Entry 9ITP (electron microscopy, 3.85 A resolution); this record covers chains J and T of the 16 polymer chains in the assembly.

# Chain J
Molecule: ATP synthase subunit c
Source organism: Chloroflexus aurantiacus J-10-fl
UniProtKB: A9WGS9 (ATPL_CHLAA); numbering as in UniProt (aligned over 1-76)
Chain sequence (76 residues; row label = number of the first residue in the row):
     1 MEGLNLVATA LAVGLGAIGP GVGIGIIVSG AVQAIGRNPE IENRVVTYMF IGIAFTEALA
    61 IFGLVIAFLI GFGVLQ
Unresolved in the structure: 73-76
Curated features (UniProtKB/Swiss-Prot):
  - site: Glu57 (Reversibly protonated during proton transport)

# Chain T
Molecule: ATP synthase subunit a
Source organism: Chloroflexus aurantiacus J-10-fl
UniProtKB: A9WGT0 (A9WGT0_CHLAA); numbering as in UniProt (aligned over 1-312)
Chain sequence (312 residues; row label = number of the first residue in the row):
     1 MSTRTRNILI IVGALIISIA SRFFLYTGPP HVEVAAEVIF DGIPGFPITN SFVVAIIIDI
    61 FVIALAVAAT RNLQMVPRGL QNVMEFILES LYNLFRNINA KYVATAFPLV ATIFLFVLFG
   121 NWFGLLPGVG SIGVCHEKKE EHAVVDERLA LAAPAAPLSS VAAAEGEEIH DTCAAQGKKL
   181 VPLFRAPAAD LNFTFAIAVI SFVFIEYWGF RALGPGYLKK FFNTNGIMSF VGIIEFISEL
   241 VKPFALAFRL FGNIFAGEVL LVVMAFLVPL LLPLPFYGFE VFVGFIQALI FALLTYAFLN
   301 IAVTGHDEEH AH
Unresolved in the structure: 1-46, 137-169, 305-312
Cystine bridges: Cys135-Cys173

# Interface between chain J and chain T
Contacting residue pairs (13):
  Ala54(J) - Phe279(T)  hydrophobic
  Phe55(J) - Ile286(T)  hydrophobic
  Phe55(J) - Ile290(T)  hydrophobic
  Ala58(J) - Phe279(T)  hydrophobic
  Ile61(J) - Leu260(T)  hydrophobic
  Phe62(J) - Ala256(T)  hydrophobic
  Val65(J) - Ala256(T)
  Val65(J) - Val259(T)  hydrophobic
  Val65(J) - Leu260(T)  hydrophobic
  Phe68(J) - Val263(T)  hydrophobic
  Leu69(J) - Val259(T)  hydrophobic
  Phe72(J) - Phe266(T)  hydrophobic
  Phe72(J) - Leu267(T)  hydrophobic
Also at the interface, not in a pair above, chain J (11 interface residues in all): Ile51, Glu57
Also at the interface, not in a pair above, chain T (12 interface residues in all): Asn253, Met264, Phe276

# Summary
11 residues of chain J and 12 residues of chain T are in contact.
Chain J is ATP synthase subunit c and chain T is ATP synthase subunit a, both from Chloroflexus aurantiacus
J-10-fl; the structure, Chloroflexus aurantiacus ATP synthase, state 2, focused refinement of FO and
peripheral stalk, was determined by electron microscopy, deposited together with 9ITJ, 9ITK, 9ITL, 9ITM, 9ITN,
9ITO and 11 further entries.
